PDB entry 2CHA | X-ray diffraction, 2.00 A resolution | chains B and C of the 6 polymer chains in the assembly

[Chain B]
Molecule: Alpha-chymotrypsin A
Source organism: Bos taurus
Notes: EC 3.4.21.1
UniProt: P00766 (CTRA_BOVIN); residues 16-146 here = UniProt positions 16-146
Chain sequence (131 residues; row label = number of the first residue in the row):
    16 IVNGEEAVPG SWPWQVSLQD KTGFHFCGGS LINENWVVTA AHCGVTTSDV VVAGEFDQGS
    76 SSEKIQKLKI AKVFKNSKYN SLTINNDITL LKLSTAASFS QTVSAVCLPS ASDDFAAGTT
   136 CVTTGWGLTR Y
Disulfide bonds: C42-C58
UniProt features mapped onto this chain:
  - active site (Charge relay system): H57, D102

[Chain C]
Molecule: Alpha-chymotrypsin A
Source organism: Bos taurus
Notes: EC 3.4.21.1
UniProt: P00766 (CTRA_BOVIN); residue numbers follow UniProt; this construct covers 149-245
Chain sequence (97 residues; numbered 149 to 245; the number before each row is that of its first residue):
   149 ANTPDRLQQA SLPLLSNTNC KKYWGTKIKD AMICAGASGV SSCMGDSGGP LVCKKNGAWT
   209 LVGIVSWGSS TCSTSTPGVY ARVTALVNWV QQTLAAN
Disulfide bonds: C168-C182, C191-C220
Ligand contacts: para-toluene sulfonate (TSU): S190, C191, M192, G193, D194, S195, V213, S214, W215, G216, S217, C220
UniProt features mapped onto this chain:
  - active site: S195 (Charge relay system)

[Interface between chain B and chain C]
Disulfides between the chains: C136(B)-C201(C)
Residue-residue contacts (139; chain B residue first):
  I16(B) with A158(C), hydrophobic; S189(C); D194(C), hydrogen bond (backbone-side chain)
  V17(B) with V188(C); S189(C), hydrogen bond (backbone-backbone); C191(C), hydrophobic; T222(C)
  N18(B) with G187(C), hydrogen bond (side chain-backbone); V188(C)
  G19(B) with Q156(C); Q157(C)
  E20(B) with Q156(C), hydrogen bond (backbone-side chain); Q157(C), hydrogen bond (backbone-backbone)
  E21(B) with R154(C), salt bridge; L155(C); Q156(C)
  A22(B) with L155(C), hydrogen bond (backbone-backbone); Q157(C)
  W27(B) with L155(C); Q157(C), hydrogen bond
  W29(B) with W207(C), hydrophobic
  Q30(B) with L155(C); P198(C)
  H40(B) with G193(C), hydrogen bond (side chain-backbone)
  C42(B) with S195(C)
  G43(B) with S195(C), hydrogen bond (backbone-backbone); G196(C); G197(C)
  G44(B) with G196(C), hydrogen bond (backbone-backbone)
  S45(B) with P198(C); L209(C)
  I47(B) with L242(C), hydrophobic
  W51(B) with L242(C), hydrophobic; N245(C)
  V53(B) with L209(C), hydrophobic
  T54(B) with G196(C)
  A55(B) with G196(C)
  H57(B) with S195(C); S214(C)
  C58(B) with S195(C)
  F71(B) with D153(C); R154(C); L155(C), hydrogen bond (backbone-backbone)
  D72(B) with D153(C); R154(C), salt bridge
  Q73(B) with D153(C), hydrogen bond (backbone-backbone)
  F89(B) with T241(C); N245(C)
  K90(B) with W237(C)
  N91(B) with W237(C)
  T98(B) with K177(C)
  I99(B) with S214(C)
  N100(B) with K177(C); A179(C); M180(C)
  N101(B) with L234(C)
  D102(B) with S214(C), hydrogen bond; A229(C)
  I103(B) with I212(C), hydrophobic; L234(C), hydrophobic; W237(C), hydrophobic
  L105(B) with W237(C), hydrophobic; V238(C), hydrophobic; L242(C), hydrophobic
  K107(B) with N245(C), hydrogen bond (side chain-backbone)
  V121(B) with V200(C), hydrophobic; L209(C), hydrophobic
  C122(B) with W207(C), hydrogen bond (backbone-backbone); T208(C); L209(C), hydrogen bond (backbone-backbone)
  L123(B) with T208(C); V231(C), hydrophobic
  P124(B) with T208(C); L209(C); V231(C), hydrophobic; V235(C)
  S125(B) with T232(C), hydrogen bond (backbone-side chain)
  A126(B) with T232(C); V235(C); N236(C)
  D128(B) with T232(C)
  F130(B) with C201(C), hydrophobic; T208(C); V210(C), hydrophobic
  A131(B) with L162(C)
  A132(B) with L162(C); L163(C); S164(C)
  G133(B) with L162(C), hydrogen bond (backbone-backbone)
  T134(B) with L160(C); P161(C); L162(C), hydrogen bond (backbone-backbone)
  T135(B) with S159(C); L160(C)
  C136(B) with S159(C), hydrogen bond (backbone-side chain); L160(C), hydrogen bond (backbone-backbone); L162(C), hydrophobic; L199(C), hydrophobic; V200(C); C201(C), disulfide
  V137(B) with A158(C); S159(C); P198(C); L199(C); V200(C), hydrogen bond (backbone-backbone)
  T138(B) with Q157(C); A158(C), hydrogen bond (backbone-backbone); L160(C); P198(C), hydrogen bond (side chain-backbone); V213(C)
  T139(B) with Q156(C); Q157(C); P198(C)
  G140(B) with L155(C); Q156(C), hydrogen bond (backbone-backbone); D194(C)
  W141(B) with P152(C); D153(C), hydrogen bond (side chain-backbone); R154(C); L155(C); D194(C)
  G142(B) with P152(C); M192(C); G193(C); D194(C), hydrogen bond (backbone-side chain)
  L143(B) with N150(C); T151(C); C191(C); M192(C), hydrogen bond (backbone-backbone)
  T144(B) with N150(C), hydrogen bond (backbone-backbone); P152(C); Q156(C)
  R145(B) with N150(C), hydrogen bond (backbone-side chain)
  Y146(B) with N150(C), hydrogen bond (backbone-side chain); C191(C), hydrophobic; M192(C), hydrophobic; S218(C); T219(C); C220(C), hydrophobic
Also at the interface, not in a pair above, chain B (64 interface residues in all): V23, S26, N48, G74
Also at the interface, not in a pair above, chain C (58 interface residues in all): S190, K203, W215, Y228

[In short]
Chain B and chain C form an interface of 64 and 58 residues respectively, with 1 disulfide bond, 31 hydrogen
bonds and 2 salt bridges. Polar pairs include E21(B)-R154(C), D72(B)-R154(C) and I16(B)-D194(C). Ligands of
chain C: para-toluene sulfonate.
Chain B is Alpha-chymotrypsin A and chain C is Alpha-chymotrypsin A, both from Bos taurus; the structure, The
structure of crystalline alpha-chymotrypsin, $v.the atomic structure of tosyl-alpha-chymotrypsin at 2
angstroms resolution, was determined by X-ray diffraction.
